Entry 6IV8 (X-ray diffraction, 2.15 A resolution); this record covers chains A and B of the 4 polymer chains in the assembly.

[Chain A]
Protein: The selenomethionine (SeMet)-labeled Cas13d
From: uncultured Ruminococcus sp
UniProt: A0A1C5SD84 (A0A1C5SD84_9FIRM); residues 1-922 here = UniProt positions 1-922
Amino-acid sequence (930 residues; each row starts with the number of its first residue):
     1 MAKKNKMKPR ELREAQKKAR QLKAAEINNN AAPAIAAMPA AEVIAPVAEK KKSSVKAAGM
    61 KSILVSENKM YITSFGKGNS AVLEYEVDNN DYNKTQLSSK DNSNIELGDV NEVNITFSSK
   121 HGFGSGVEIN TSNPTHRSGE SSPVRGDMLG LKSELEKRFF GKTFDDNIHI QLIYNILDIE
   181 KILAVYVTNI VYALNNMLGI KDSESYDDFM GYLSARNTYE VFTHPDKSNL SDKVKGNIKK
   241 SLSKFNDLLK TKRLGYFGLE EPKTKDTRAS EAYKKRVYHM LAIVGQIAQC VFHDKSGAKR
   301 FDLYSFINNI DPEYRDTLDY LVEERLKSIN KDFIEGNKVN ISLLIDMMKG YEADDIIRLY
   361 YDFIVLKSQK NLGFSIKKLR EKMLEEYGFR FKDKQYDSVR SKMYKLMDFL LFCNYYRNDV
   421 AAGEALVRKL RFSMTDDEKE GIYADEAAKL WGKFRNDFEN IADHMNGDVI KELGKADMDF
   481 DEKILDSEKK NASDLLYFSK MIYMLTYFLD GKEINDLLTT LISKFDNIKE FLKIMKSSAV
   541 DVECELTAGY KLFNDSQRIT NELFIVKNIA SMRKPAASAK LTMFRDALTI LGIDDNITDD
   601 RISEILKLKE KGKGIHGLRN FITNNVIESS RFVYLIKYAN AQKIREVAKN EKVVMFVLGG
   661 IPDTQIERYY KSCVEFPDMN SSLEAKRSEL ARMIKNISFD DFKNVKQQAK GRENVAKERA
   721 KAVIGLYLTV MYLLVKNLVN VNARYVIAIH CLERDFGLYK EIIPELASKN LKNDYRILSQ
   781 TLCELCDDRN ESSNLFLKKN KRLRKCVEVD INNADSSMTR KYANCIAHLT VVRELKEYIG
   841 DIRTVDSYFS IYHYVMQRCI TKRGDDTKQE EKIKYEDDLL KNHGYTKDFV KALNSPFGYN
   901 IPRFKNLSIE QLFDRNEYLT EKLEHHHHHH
Disordered / not traced: 1-48, 865-869, 923-930
Differences from the reference sequence: engineered mutation Ala288 (Arg in A0A1C5SD84), Ala823 (Arg in A0A1C5SD84); expression tag (923-930)
Modified residues: Mse1, Mse7, Mse38 (selenomethionine); Mse60, Mse70, Mse148, Mse197, Mse210, Mse280, Mse347, Mse348, Mse383, Mse403, Mse407, Mse434, Mse465, Mse478, Mse501, Mse504, Mse535, Mse572, Mse583, Mse655, Mse679, Mse693, Mse731, Mse818, Mse856 (selenomethionine; parent Met)
From the paper describing this entry:
  - mutagenesis - K56A, K61A, H136A, R145A, Q171A, D178A, K181A, H293A, N515A, K524A, N620A, K736A, R744A, R823A, R903A: decreased catalytic activity on target RNA
  - mutagenesis - L803A, C806A, K887A, K891A, F904A, I909A, Q911A: unchanged catalytic activity on pre-crRNA
  - mutagenesis - K905A: abolished catalytic activity on pre-crRNA
  - catalytic residues: Arg802, His828, Lys905
  - mutagenesis - R288A, H828A: abolished catalytic activity on target RNA
  - mutagenesis - R823A: unchanged catalytic activity
  - mutagenesis - R802A: decreased catalytic activity on pre-crRNA

[Chain B]
Molecule: 51-nt RNA strand
From: uncultured Ruminococcus sp
Sequence (51 nucleotides; each row starts with the number of its first residue; note: 1 number in that range is skipped by the numbering (no residue carries it; nothing is unmodelled there); numbers below 1 keep their minus sign (C-30 is residue -30)):
   -30 CACUGGUGCA AAUUUGCACU AGUCUAAAAC
     1 UCCUCGAUUA CAUACACAAA G
Ion coordination: Mg2+ near C-7 (its only coordinating residue here)

[Interface between chain A and chain B]
Contacting residue pairs - 155 pairs, chain A then chain B:
  Lys52(A) - C-1(B)  hydrogen bond to the sugar
  Lys52(A) - U1(B)  salt bridge to the phosphate
  Ser53(A) - A-10(B)  sugar contact
  Ser53(A) - G-9(B)  hydrogen bond to the phosphate
  Ser54(A) - A-10(B)  hydrogen bond to the phosphate
  Val55(A) - G-9(B)  phosphate contact
  Lys56(A) - G-9(B)  phosphate contact
  Lys56(A) - U-8(B)  salt bridge to the phosphate
  Lys56(A) - A-2(B)  hydrogen bond to the base
  Lys56(A) - C-1(B)  sugar contact
  Lys61(A) - U-8(B)  hydrogen bond to the base
  Lys61(A) - A-2(B)  hydrogen bond to the base
  Phe75(A) - A-2(B)  base contact
  Phe75(A) - C-1(B)  base contact
  Gly78(A) - C-1(B)  hydrogen bond to the base
  Asn79(A) - A-2(B)  hydrogen bond to the base
  Asn79(A) - C-1(B)  base contact
  Ser132(A) - G-26(B)  hydrogen bond to the base
  Ser132(A) - G-25(B)  sugar contact
  His136(A) - G-25(B)  phosphate contact
  His136(A) - U-24(B)  salt bridge to the phosphate
  Arg137(A) - G-25(B)  phosphate contact
  Ser138(A) - G-25(B)  hydrogen bond to the phosphate
  Arg145(A) - G-9(B)  hydrogen bond to the sugar
  Arg145(A) - C-7(B)  hydrogen bond to the base
  Arg145(A) - U-6(B)  salt bridge to the phosphate
  Gly146(A) - C-7(B)  sugar contact
  Asp147(A) - C-7(B)  sugar contact
  Asp147(A) - U-6(B)  phosphate contact
  Mse148(A) - U-27(B)  sugar contact
  Mse148(A) - U-6(B)  hydrogen bond to the phosphate
  Asn167(A) - C-7(B)  hydrogen bond to the base
  Ile170(A) - C-7(B)  sugar contact
  Gln171(A) - U-8(B)  hydrogen bond to the sugar
  Gln171(A) - C-7(B)  sugar contact
  Tyr174(A) - C-7(B)  sugar contact
  Asn175(A) - U-8(B)  hydrogen bond to the base
  Asp178(A) - A-3(B)  phosphate contact
  Lys181(A) - A-5(B)  salt bridge to the phosphate
  Lys181(A) - A-4(B)  salt bridge to the phosphate
  Lys181(A) - A-3(B)  salt bridge to the phosphate
  Arg325(A) - U13(B)  hydrogen bond to the base
  Ile329(A) - U13(B)  base contact
  Phe333(A) - U13(B)  sugar contact
  Gly336(A) - A14(B)  sugar contact
  Asn337(A) - U13(B)  hydrogen bond to the sugar
  Asn337(A) - A14(B)  sugar contact
  Val339(A) - C15(B)  phosphate contact
  Ile364(A) - U13(B)  sugar contact
  Lys367(A) - U13(B)  salt bridge to the phosphate
  Lys370(A) - C2(B)  sugar contact
  Lys370(A) - C3(B)  sugar contact
  Lys370(A) - U4(B)  salt bridge to the phosphate
  Gly373(A) - U1(B)  hydrogen bond to the sugar
  Gly373(A) - C2(B)  hydrogen bond to the sugar
  Phe374(A) - C2(B)  phosphate contact
  Phe374(A) - C3(B)  phosphate contact
  Ser375(A) - C2(B)  phosphate contact
  Ser375(A) - C3(B)  phosphate contact
  Ser398(A) - C15(B)  hydrogen bond to the sugar
  Ser398(A) - A16(B)  sugar contact
  Val399(A) - C15(B)  base contact
  Lys402(A) - C15(B)  salt bridge to the phosphate
  Lys405(A) - U13(B)  salt bridge to the phosphate
  Lys405(A) - A14(B)  phosphate contact
  Val427(A) - U1(B)  sugar contact
  Leu430(A) - U1(B)  phosphate contact
  Leu430(A) - C2(B)  phosphate contact
  Arg431(A) - C-1(B)  hydrogen bond to the base
  Arg431(A) - U1(B)  sugar contact
  Lys439(A) - U1(B)  salt bridge to the phosphate
  Lys439(A) - C2(B)  salt bridge to the phosphate
  Tyr443(A) - C2(B)  hydrogen bond to the phosphate
  Gly467(A) - C15(B)  base contact
  Ile470(A) - C15(B)  base contact
  Lys512(A) - G6(B)  salt bridge to the phosphate
  Lys512(A) - A7(B)  phosphate contact
  Lys512(A) - U8(B)  salt bridge to the phosphate
  Lys512(A) - A10(B)  sugar contact
  Asn515(A) - U4(B)  hydrogen bond to the phosphate
  Asn515(A) - C5(B)  hydrogen bond to the phosphate
  Asp516(A) - U4(B)  sugar contact
  Thr519(A) - C3(B)  base contact
  Thr519(A) - U4(B)  hydrogen bond to the sugar
  Asn527(A) - U-8(B)  hydrogen bond to the base
  Asn527(A) - A-2(B)  hydrogen bond to the base
  Phe531(A) - U-8(B)  base contact
  Lys567(A) - C3(B)  hydrogen bond to the phosphate
  Lys567(A) - U4(B)  salt bridge to the phosphate
  Ser571(A) - A12(B)  sugar contact
  Mse572(A) - A12(B)  sugar contact
  Mse572(A) - U13(B)  sugar contact
  Arg573(A) - A12(B)  hydrogen bond to the sugar
  Lys611(A) - G21(B)  salt bridge to the phosphate
  His616(A) - A20(B)  salt bridge to the phosphate
  Gly617(A) - A19(B)  phosphate contact
  Arg619(A) - A20(B)  salt bridge to the phosphate
  Arg619(A) - G21(B)  salt bridge to the phosphate
  Asn620(A) - A19(B)  hydrogen bond to the phosphate
  Asn620(A) - A20(B)  hydrogen bond to the phosphate
  Asn624(A) - A18(B)  hydrogen bond to the phosphate
  Ser630(A) - A10(B)  hydrogen bond to the base
  Arg631(A) - U8(B)  salt bridge to the phosphate
  Arg631(A) - U9(B)  salt bridge to the phosphate
  Arg631(A) - A10(B)  hydrogen bond to the base
  Gly660(A) - U8(B)  base contact
  Ile661(A) - U8(B)  sugar contact
  Pro662(A) - U8(B)  base contact
  Gln665(A) - U9(B)  sugar contact
  Arg668(A) - U9(B)  hydrogen bond to the sugar
  Tyr669(A) - U8(B)  hydrogen bond to the sugar
  Tyr669(A) - U9(B)  phosphate contact
  Gln707(A) - A18(B)  phosphate contact
  Gln707(A) - A19(B)  phosphate contact
  Gln708(A) - A18(B)  sugar contact
  Gln708(A) - A19(B)  sugar contact
  Lys717(A) - C17(B)  phosphate contact
  Lys717(A) - A18(B)  salt bridge to the phosphate
  Thr729(A) - U8(B)  sugar contact
  Tyr732(A) - U8(B)  phosphate contact
  Leu733(A) - U8(B)  phosphate contact
  Lys736(A) - G6(B)  salt bridge to the phosphate
  Lys736(A) - A7(B)  salt bridge to the phosphate
  Lys736(A) - U8(B)  salt bridge to the phosphate
  Asn737(A) - A7(B)  hydrogen bond to the phosphate
  Arg744(A) - A-4(B)  hydrogen bond to the base
  Ile747(A) - A-4(B)  phosphate contact
  Phe796(A) - C-28(B)  sugar contact
  Phe796(A) - U-6(B)  sugar contact
  Lys799(A) - U-27(B)  hydrogen bond to the phosphate
  Lys799(A) - G-26(B)  salt bridge to the phosphate
  Asn800(A) - U-27(B)  hydrogen bond to the phosphate
  Asn900(A) - A-5(B)  hydrogen bond to the phosphate
  Pro902(A) - C-28(B)  sugar contact
  Pro902(A) - U-6(B)  sugar contact
  Pro902(A) - A-5(B)  sugar contact
  Arg903(A) - A-5(B)  salt bridge to the phosphate
  Arg903(A) - A-4(B)  salt bridge to the phosphate
  Lys905(A) - C-30(B)  salt bridge to the phosphate
  Lys905(A) - A-29(B)  hydrogen bond to the phosphate
  Lys905(A) - C-28(B)  salt bridge to the phosphate
  Asn906(A) - A-5(B)  hydrogen bond to the sugar
  Gln911(A) - C-30(B)  base contact
  Leu912(A) - C-30(B)  sugar contact
  Leu912(A) - A-29(B)  sugar contact
  Phe913(A) - A-4(B)  base contact
  Asp914(A) - A-4(B)  hydrogen bond to the base
  Arg915(A) - A-4(B)  hydrogen bond to the base
  Arg915(A) - A-3(B)  base contact
  Arg915(A) - C5(B)  hydrogen bond to the base
  Asn916(A) - A-4(B)  base contact
  Asn916(A) - G6(B)  hydrogen bond to the sugar
  Tyr918(A) - C-30(B)  base contact
  Glu921(A) - C-30(B)  hydrogen bond to the base
  Lys922(A) - C-30(B)  sugar contact
Also at the interface, not in a pair above, chain A (122 interface residues in all): Lys51, Ser62, Val113, Thr131, Leu149, Lys263, Ser328, Asn340, Tyr360, Asn371, Leu372, Ile376, Lys377, Ser401, Lys471, Phe564, Gly612, Gly614, Ser629, Lys706, Arg802, Leu803, Tyr848, Ile901
Also at the interface, not in a pair above, chain B (40 interface residues in all): G-15, U-11, C11

[In short]
122 residues of chain A face 40 of chain B across their interface, with 49 hydrogen bonds and 31 salt bridges.
Polar contacts include Lys56(A)-A-2(B), Lys61(A)-U-8(B) and Lys61(A)-A-2(B). The paper reports catalytic
residues Arg802(A), His828(A) and Lys905(A); K56A, K61A and H136A of chain A, among others, reduce catalytic
activity on target RNA; 26 substitutions were tested in all.
Chain A is the selenomethionine (SeMet)-labeled Cas13d and chain B is a 51-nt RNA strand, both from uncultured
Ruminococcus sp; the structure, the selenomethionine(SeMet)-derived Cas13d binary complex, was determined by
X-ray diffraction (same publication as 6IV9).
